PDB entry 4I7B | X-ray diffraction, 3.00 A resolution | chains A and B

[Chain A]
Molecule: E3 ubiquitin-protein ligase SIAH1
Organism: Homo sapiens
Notes: EC 6.3.2.-; fragment: C-terminal domain
UniProtKB: Q8IUQ4 (SIAH1_HUMAN); residues 90-282 here = UniProt positions 90-282
Sequence (196 residues; row label = number of the first residue in the row):
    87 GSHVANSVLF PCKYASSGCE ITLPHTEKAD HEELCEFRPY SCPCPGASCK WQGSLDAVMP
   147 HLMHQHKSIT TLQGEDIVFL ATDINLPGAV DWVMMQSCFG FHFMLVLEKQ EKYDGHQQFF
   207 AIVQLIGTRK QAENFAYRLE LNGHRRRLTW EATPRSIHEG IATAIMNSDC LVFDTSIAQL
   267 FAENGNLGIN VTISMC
Disordered / not traced: 87-90, 198-200
Differences from the reference sequence: expression tag (87-89)
UniProt features mapped onto this chain:
  - zinc finger: Ser93 to Lys153 (SIAH-type)
  - binding site (Zn(2+)): Cys98, Cys105, His117, Cys121, Cys128, Cys135, His147, His152
Ion coordination: Zn2+ site 1: Cys98, Cys105, His117, Cys121; Zn2+ site 2: Cys128, Cys135, His147, His152
Reported in the primary citation:
  - mutagenesis - T156C (Kd 0.006 uM): increased binding to BI-117C3

[Chain B]
Molecule: Protein phyllopod
Notes: fragment: Siah-binding peptide
UniProtKB: Q27934 (PHYL_DROME); residue numbers follow UniProt; this construct covers 113-125
Sequence (14 residues; row label = number of the first residue in the row):
   112 XKLRPVAMVR PTVR
Disordered / not traced: 112-113, 125
Differences from the reference sequence: acetylation (112)
Modified residues: ACE (acetyl group) at position 112; Ala118 (alpha-aminobutyric acid; ABA)
Reported in the primary citation:
  - mutagenesis - T123M, T123W: increased binding to E3 ubiquitin-protein ligase SIAH1 (chain A)

[Interface between chain A and chain B]
Pairs across the interface (38):
  Thr156(A) - Ala118(B)
  Leu158(A) - Pro116(B)
  Leu158(A) - Val117(B)
  Leu158(A) - Ala118(B)
  Gln159(A) - Pro116(B)
  Asp162(A) - Leu114(B)
  Asp162(A) - Arg115(B)  salt bridge
  Asp162(A) - Pro116(B)
  Ile163(A) - Arg115(B)  hydrogen bond (backbone-side chain)
  Ile163(A) - Pro116(B)
  Val164(A) - Arg115(B)
  Val164(A) - Pro116(B)  hydrogen bond (backbone-backbone)
  Val164(A) - Val117(B)
  Val164(A) - Ala118(B)  hydrogen bond (backbone-backbone)
  Phe165(A) - Val120(B)  hydrophobic
  Leu166(A) - Ala118(B)  hydrogen bond (backbone-backbone)
  Leu166(A) - Met119(B)
  Leu166(A) - Val120(B)  hydrogen bond (backbone-backbone)
  Ala167(A) - Val120(B)
  Thr168(A) - Val120(B)  hydrogen bond (side chain-backbone)
  Thr168(A) - Arg121(B)
  Thr168(A) - Pro122(B)
  Leu172(A) - Pro122(B)  hydrophobic
  Ala175(A) - Val124(B)
  Val176(A) - Pro122(B)  hydrophobic
  Val176(A) - Thr123(B)
  Val176(A) - Val124(B)  hydrophobic
  Asp177(A) - Pro122(B)
  Asp177(A) - Thr123(B)  hydrogen bond (backbone-backbone)
  Trp178(A) - Val120(B)
  Trp178(A) - Arg121(B)
  Trp178(A) - Pro122(B)
  Val179(A) - Val120(B)
  Met180(A) - Ala118(B)
  Met180(A) - Val120(B)  hydrophobic
  Asn276(A) - Arg115(B)
  Val277(A) - Arg115(B)
  Thr278(A) - Arg115(B)  hydrogen bond
Also at the interface, not in a pair above, chain A (22 interface residues in all): Asp169, Arg224
Interface features reported in the paper:
  - interface residues, chain A: Thr156(A)

[In short]
Chain A and chain B form an interface of 22 and 11 residues respectively, with 8 hydrogen bonds and 1 salt
bridge. Polar pairs include Asp162(A)-Arg115(B), Ile163(A)-Arg115(B) and Thr168(A)-Val120(B). From the paper:
T123M and T123W of chain B increase binding to E3 ubiquitin-protein ligase SIAH1 (chain A); the interface
residue Thr156(A).
Here chain A is E3 ubiquitin-protein ligase SIAH1 (Homo sapiens) and chain B is Protein phyllopod. Entry 4I7B
(Siah1 bound to synthetic peptide (ACE)KLRPV(ABA)MVRPTVR) was determined by X-ray diffraction, deposited
together with 4I7C and 4I7D.
